2HDU - chain A; structure by X-ray diffraction, 1.49 A resolution.

== Chain A ==
Protein: Beta-lactamase
From: Escherichia coli K12
Notes: EC 3.5.2.6
Reference sequence: P00811 (AMPC_ECOLI); residues 4-361 here correspond to UniProt positions 20-377 (UniProt number = residue number + 16)
Chain sequence (358 residues; numbered 4 to 361; the number before each row is that of its first residue):
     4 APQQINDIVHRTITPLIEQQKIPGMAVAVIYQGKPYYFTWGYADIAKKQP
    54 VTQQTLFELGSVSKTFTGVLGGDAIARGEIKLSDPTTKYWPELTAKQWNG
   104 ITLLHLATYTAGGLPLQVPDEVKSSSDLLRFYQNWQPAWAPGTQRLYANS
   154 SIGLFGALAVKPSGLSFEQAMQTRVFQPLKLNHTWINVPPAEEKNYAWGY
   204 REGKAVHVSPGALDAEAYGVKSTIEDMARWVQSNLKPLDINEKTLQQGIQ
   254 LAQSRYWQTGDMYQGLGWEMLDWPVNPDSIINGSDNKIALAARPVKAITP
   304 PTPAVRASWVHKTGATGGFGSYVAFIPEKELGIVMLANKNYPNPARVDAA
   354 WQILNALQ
Swiss-Prot annotation at these positions:
  - active site: Ser64 (Acyl-ester intermediate)
  - binding site (a beta-lactam): Ser64, Gln120, Tyr150, Asn152, Ala318, Asn343
Ligand contacts:
  - 2-(acetylamino)thiophene-3-carboxylic acid (F12), molecule 1: Tyr221, Ala318, Thr319, Gly320, Asn343
  - 2-(acetylamino)thiophene-3-carboxylic acid (F12), molecule 2: Gln261, Thr262, Gly263, Pro297, Val298, Lys299
Reported in the primary citation:
  - catalytic residues: Ser64 (citing earlier work)

== In short ==
Ligands of chain A: 2-(acetylamino)thiophene-3-carboxylic acid. Curated annotation (UniProt) lists active-site
residue Ser64 and 6 beta-lactam-binding residues. The paper reports the catalytic residue Ser64.
Chain A is Beta-lactamase (Escherichia coli K12); the structure, AmpC beta-lactamase in complex with
2-acetamidothiophene-3-carboxylic acid, was determined by X-ray diffraction together with 2HDQ, 2HDR and 2HDS
from the same study.
